9BER - chains D and E of the 12 polymer chains in the assembly; structure by electron microscopy, 4.10 A resolution (low resolution: residue-level contacts below are approximate; hydrogen-bond / salt-bridge calls are withheld).

# Chain D
Protein: PGT122 heavy chain
Source organism: Homo sapiens
Notes: fragment: Fab
Chain sequence (132 residues; row label = number of the first residue in the row; a row labelled like 82A-82C holds insertion residues (82A, then the next letters in order)):
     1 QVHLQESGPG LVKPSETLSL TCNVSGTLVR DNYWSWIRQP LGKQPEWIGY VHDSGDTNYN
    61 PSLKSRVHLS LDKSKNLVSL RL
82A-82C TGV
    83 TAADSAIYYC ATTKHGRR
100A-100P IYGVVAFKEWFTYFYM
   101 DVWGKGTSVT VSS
Disulfides: Cys-22/Cys-92

# Chain E
Protein: PGT122 light chain
Source organism: Homo sapiens
Notes: fragment: Fab
Chain sequence (105 residues; numbered 5 to 106 plus 7 insertion-coded residues; 4 numbers in that range are skipped by the numbering (no residue carries them; nothing is unmodelled there); the number before each row is that of its first residue; a row labelled like 66A-66C holds insertion residues (66A, then the next letters in order)):
     5 TF
    11 VSVAPGQTAR ITCGEESLGS RSVIWYQQRP GQAPSLIIYN NNDRPSGIPD RFSGSP
66A-66C GST
    67 FGTTATLTIT SVEAGDEADY YCHIWDSRR
95A-95C PTN
    96 WVFGEGTTLI V
  106A L
Disulfides: Cys-23/Cys-88

# Interface between chain D and chain E
Pairs across the interface (17):
  Gln-39(D) with Gln-38(E)
  Gln-44(D) with Tyr-87(E); Val-97(E); Phe-98(E)
  Pro-45(D) with Phe-98(E)
  Glu-46(D) with Val-97(E)
  Trp-47(D) with Trp-96(E)
  Ile-48(D) with Trp-96(E)
  Tyr-59(D) with Trp-96(E)
  Asn-60(D) with Trp-96(E)
  Arg-100(D) with Ser-30(E); Asn-50(E)
  Phe-100K(D) with Trp-91(E)
  Tyr-100O(D) with Leu-46(E)
  Met-100P(D) with Tyr-36(E); Leu-46(E)
  Trp-103(D) with Pro-44(E)
Other interface residues (no listed pair), chain D (19 interface residues in all): Lys-43, Tyr-91, Tyr-100B, Thr-100L, Tyr-100M, Gly-104
Other interface residues (no listed pair), chain E (17 interface residues in all): Arg-31, Ser-32, Ile-34, Ala-43, Ser-93, Gly-99

# Overview
19 residues of chain D and 17 residues of chain E are in contact.
Chain D is PGT122 heavy chain and chain E is PGT122 light chain, both from Homo sapiens; the structure,
Cryo-EM structure of the HIV-1 JR-FL IDL Env trimer in complex with PGT122 Fab, was determined by electron
microscopy (same publication as 9BEW and 9BF6).
